Entry 5MF4 (X-ray diffraction, 2.30 A resolution); this record covers chains D and E of the 6 polymer chains in the assembly.

Chain D:
Name: Tubulin beta-2B chain
From: Bos taurus
Reference sequence: Q6B856 (TBB2B_BOVIN); the author numbering skips numbers that UniProt does not, so the offset changes along the chain: 1-42 = UniProt 1-42; 45-360 = UniProt 43-358; 369-455 = UniProt 359-445
Amino-acid sequence (445 residues; numbered 1 to 455; 10 numbers in that range are skipped by the numbering (no residue carries them; nothing is unmodelled there); the number before each row is that of its first residue):
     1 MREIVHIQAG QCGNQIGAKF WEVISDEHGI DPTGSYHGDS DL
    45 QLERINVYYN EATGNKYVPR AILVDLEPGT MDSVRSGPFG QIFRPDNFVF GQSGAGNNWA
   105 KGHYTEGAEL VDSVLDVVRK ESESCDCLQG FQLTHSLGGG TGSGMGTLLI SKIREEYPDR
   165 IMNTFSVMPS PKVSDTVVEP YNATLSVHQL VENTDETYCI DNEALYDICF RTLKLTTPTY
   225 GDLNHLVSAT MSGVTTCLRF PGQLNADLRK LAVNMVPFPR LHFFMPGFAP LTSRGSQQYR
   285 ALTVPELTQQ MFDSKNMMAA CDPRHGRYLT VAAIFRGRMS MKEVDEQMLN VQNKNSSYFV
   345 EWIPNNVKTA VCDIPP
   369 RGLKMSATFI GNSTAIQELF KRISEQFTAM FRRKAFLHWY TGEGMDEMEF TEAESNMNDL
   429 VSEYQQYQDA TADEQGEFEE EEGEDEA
Disordered / not traced: 1, 281-285, 442-455
Metal / ion sites: Mg2+: Gln11, Asp179 (together with GDP)
Residues lining bound ligands:
  - 7LZ ((3Z,5E,7R,8S,10S,11Z,13S,14R,15S,17S,20R,21S,22S)-22-[(2S,3Z)-hexa-3,5-dien-2-yl]-7,13,15,17,21-pentamethyl-8,10,14,20-tetrakis(oxidanyl)-1-oxacyclodocosa-3,5,11-trien-2-one): Cys213, Leu217, Leu219, Asp226, His229, Leu230, Ala233, Phe272, Pro274, Leu275, Thr276, Arg278, Arg369, Gly370, Leu371
  - GDP (guanosine-5'-diphosphate): Gly10, Gln11, Cys12, Gln15, Ile16, Asp69, Asn101, Ser140, Gly142, Gly143, Gly144, Thr145, Gly146, Val171, Pro173, Val177, Asp179, Glu183, Asn206, Leu209, Tyr224, Leu227, Asn228
UniProt features mapped onto this chain:
  - motif: Met1 to Ile4 (MREI motif)
  - binding site (GTP): Gln11, Glu71, Ser140, Gly144, Thr145, Gly146, Asn206, Asn228
  - binding site (Mg(2+)): Glu71
  - modified residue: Ser40 (Phosphoserine), Thr57 (Phosphothreonine), Lys60 (N6-acetyllysine), Ser174 (Phosphoserine), Thr287 (Phosphothreonine), Thr292 (Phosphothreonine), Arg320 (Omega-N-methylarginine), Glu448 (5-glutamyl polyglutamate)
  - cross-link (Glycyl lysine isopeptide (Lys-Gly)): Lys60 (interchain with G-Cter in ubiquitin), Lys326 (interchain with G-Cter in ubiquitin)
Reported in the primary citation:
  - binding site for 7LZ: Leu217, Asp226, His229, Leu230, Ala233, Phe272, Pro274, Leu275, Thr276, Arg278, Gly370, Leu371
  - mutagenesis - F272V: unchanged binding to 7LZ
  - mutagenesis - T276I: unchanged growth in response to 7LZ
  - mutagenesis - F272V: unchanged binding to dictyostatin

Chain E:
Name: Stathmin-4
From: Rattus norvegicus
Reference sequence: P63043 (STMN4_RAT), isoform P63043-3; residues 3-145 here correspond to UniProt positions 74-216 (UniProt number = residue number + 71)
Amino-acid sequence (143 residues; each row starts with the number of its first residue):
     3 MADMEVIELN KCTSGQSFEV ILKPPSFDGV PEFNASLPRR RDPSLEEIQK KLEAAEERRK
    63 YQEAELLKHL AEKREHEREV IQKAIEENNN FIKMAKEKLA QKMESNKENR EAHLAAMLER
   123 LQEKDKHAEE VRKNKELKEE ASR
Disordered / not traced: 3-5, 29-43, 143-145
Construct notes: cloning artifact (3-4)
UniProt features mapped onto this chain:
  - modified residue: Ser19 (Phosphoserine)

Chain D / chain E interface:
Residue-residue contacts (26; chain D residue first):
  Tyr108(D) - His129(E)  hydrogen bond
  Tyr108(D) - Ala130(E)  hydrophobic
  Tyr108(D) - Val133(E)  hydrophobic
  Tyr108(D) - Arg134(E)  hydrogen bond (backbone-side chain)
  Thr109(D) - Lys137(E)
  Ala112(D) - Arg134(E)
  Ser155(D) - Leu123(E)
  Ser155(D) - Lys126(E)
  Lys156(D) - Asp127(E)  salt bridge
  Arg158(D) - Met119(E)
  Arg158(D) - Leu123(E)
  Glu159(D) - Leu120(E)
  Glu159(D) - Leu123(E)
  Glu159(D) - Asp127(E)
  Pro162(D) - Met119(E)  hydrophobic
  Asp163(D) - Arg112(E)
  Gln193(D) - Lys126(E)  hydrogen bond
  Glu196(D) - Arg122(E)  salt bridge
  Asn197(D) - Lys126(E)
  Gly410(D) - Lys137(E)
  Glu411(D) - Val133(E)
  Glu411(D) - Lys137(E)  salt bridge
  Gly412(D) - Val133(E)
  Gly412(D) - Asn136(E)
  Met413(D) - Val133(E)
  Glu417(D) - His129(E)  salt bridge
Other interface residues (no listed pair), chain D (19 interface residues in all): Glu110, Thr409
Other interface residues (no listed pair), chain E (16 interface residues in all): Leu116, Gln124, Lys140

Overview:
19 residues of chain D face 16 of chain E across their interface; the contacts include 3 hydrogen bonds and 4
salt bridges. Polar pairs include Lys156(D)-Asp127(E), Glu196(D)-Arg122(E) and Glu411(D)-Lys137(E). From the
paper: a binding site for 7LZ at Leu217(D), Asp226(D) and His229(D) among others; F272V of chain D leaves
binding to 7LZ unchanged.
Here chain D is Tubulin beta-2B chain (Bos taurus) and chain E is Stathmin-4 (Rattus norvegicus). Entry 5MF4
(Tubulin-Dictyostatin complex) was determined by X-ray diffraction.
